7MKQ - chains A and L of the 6 polymer chains in the assembly; structure by electron microscopy, 4.80 A resolution (low resolution: residue-level contacts below are approximate; hydrogen-bond / salt-bridge calls are withheld).

== Chain A ==
Name: DNA-directed RNA polymerase subunit alpha
Organism: Escherichia coli (strain K12)
Notes: EC 2.7.7.6
UniProtKB: A0A4S5AL01 (A0A4S5AL01_ECOLI); numbering as in UniProt (aligned over 1-237)
Chain sequence (237 residues; numbered 1 to 237; the number before each row is that of its first residue):
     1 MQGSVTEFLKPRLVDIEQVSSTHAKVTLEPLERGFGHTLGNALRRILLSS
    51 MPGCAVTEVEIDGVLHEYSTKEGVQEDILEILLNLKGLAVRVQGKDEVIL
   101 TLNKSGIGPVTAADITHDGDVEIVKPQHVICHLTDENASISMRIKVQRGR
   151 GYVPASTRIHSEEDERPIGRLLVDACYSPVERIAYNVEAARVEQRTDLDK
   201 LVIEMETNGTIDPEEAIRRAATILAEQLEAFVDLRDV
Unresolved in the structure: 1-6

== Chain L ==
Name: RNA polymerase-associated protein RapA
Organism: Escherichia coli (strain K12)
Notes: EC 3.6.4.-
UniProtKB: P60240 (RAPA_ECOLI); residues 1-968 here = UniProt positions 1-968
Chain sequence (968 residues; each row starts with the number of its first residue):
     1 MPFTLGQRWISDTESELGLGTVVAVDARTVTLLFPSTGENRLYARSDSPV
    51 TRVMFNPGDTITSHDGWQMQVEEVKEENGLLTYIGTRLDTEESGVALREV
   101 FLDSKLVFSKPQDRLFAGQIDRMDRFALRYRARKYSSEQFRMPYSGLRGQ
   151 RTSLIPHQLNIAHDVGRRHAPRVLLADEVGLGKTIEAGMILHQQLLSGAA
   201 ERVLIIVPETLQHQWLVEMLRRFNLRFALFDDERYAEAQHDAYNPFDTEQ
   251 LVICSLDFARRSKQRLEHLCEAEWDLLVVDEAHHLVWSEDAPSREYQAIE
   301 QLAEHVPGVLLLTATPEQLGMESHFARLRLLDPNRFHDFAQFVEEQKNYR
   351 PVADAVAMLLAGNKLSNDELNMLGEMIGEQDIEPLLQAANSDSEDAQSAR
   401 QELVSMLMDRHGTSRVLFRNTRNGVKGFPKRELHTIKLPLPTQYQTAIKV
   451 SGIMGARKSAEDRARDMLYPERIYQEFEGDNATWWNFDPRVEWLMGYLTS
   501 HRSQKVLVICAKAATALQLEQVLREREGIRAAVFHEGMSIIERDRAAAWF
   551 AEEDTGAQVLLCSEIGSEGRNFQFASHMVMFDLPFNPDLLEQRIGRLDRI
   601 GQAHDIQIHVPYLEKTAQSVLVRWYHEGLDAFEHTCPTGRTIYDSVYNDL
   651 INYLASPDQTEGFDDLIKNCREQHEALKAQLEQGRDRLLEIHSNGGEKAQ
   701 ALAESIEEQDDDTNLIAFAMNLFDIIGINQDDRGDNMIVLTPSDHMLVPD
   751 FPGLSEDGITITFDREVALAREDAQFITWEHPLIRNGLDLILSGDTGSST
   801 ISLLKNKALPVGTLLVELIYVVEAQAPKQLQLNRFLPPTPVRMLLDKNGN
   851 NLAAQVEFETFNRQLNAVNRHTGSKLVNAVQQDVHAILQLGEAQIEKSAR
   901 ALIDAARNEADEKLSAELSRLEALRAVNPNIRDDELTAIESNRQQVMESL
   951 DQAGWRLDALRLIVVTHQ
Unresolved in the structure: 1
Swiss-Prot annotation at these positions:
  - motif: Asp280 to His283 (DEAH box)
  - binding site (ATP): Asp177 to Thr184
  - mutagenesis: Lys183 (K183A: Loss of function. Still interacts with RNAP), Asp280 to Glu281 (Loss of function. Still interacts with RNAP)

== Chain A / chain L interface ==
Pairs across the interface - 4 pairs, chain A then chain L:
  Asp164(A) - Arg502(L)
  Arg166(A) - Gly528(L)
  Arg166(A) - Arg530(L)
  Pro167(A) - Glu527(L)
Other interface residues (no listed pair), chain A (4 interface residues in all): Arg170

== In short ==
The chain A/chain L interface involves 4 residues from each chain. From UniProt: 8 ATP-binding residues and 3
mutagenesis sites on chain L.
Here chain A is DNA-directed RNA polymerase subunit alpha and chain L is RNA polymerase-associated protein
RapA, both from Escherichia coli (strain K12). Entry 7MKQ (Escherichia coli RNA polymerase and RapA binary
complex) was determined by electron microscopy, deposited together with 7MKP, 7MKN and 7MKO.
